6S2G - chain A; structure by X-ray diffraction, 2.03 A resolution.

Chain A:
Molecule: Beta-fructofuranosidase
From: Xanthophyllomyces dendrorhous
Reference sequence: J7HDY4 (J7HDY4_PHARH); numbering as in UniProt (aligned over 1-664)
Sequence (665 residues; row label = number of the first residue in the row):
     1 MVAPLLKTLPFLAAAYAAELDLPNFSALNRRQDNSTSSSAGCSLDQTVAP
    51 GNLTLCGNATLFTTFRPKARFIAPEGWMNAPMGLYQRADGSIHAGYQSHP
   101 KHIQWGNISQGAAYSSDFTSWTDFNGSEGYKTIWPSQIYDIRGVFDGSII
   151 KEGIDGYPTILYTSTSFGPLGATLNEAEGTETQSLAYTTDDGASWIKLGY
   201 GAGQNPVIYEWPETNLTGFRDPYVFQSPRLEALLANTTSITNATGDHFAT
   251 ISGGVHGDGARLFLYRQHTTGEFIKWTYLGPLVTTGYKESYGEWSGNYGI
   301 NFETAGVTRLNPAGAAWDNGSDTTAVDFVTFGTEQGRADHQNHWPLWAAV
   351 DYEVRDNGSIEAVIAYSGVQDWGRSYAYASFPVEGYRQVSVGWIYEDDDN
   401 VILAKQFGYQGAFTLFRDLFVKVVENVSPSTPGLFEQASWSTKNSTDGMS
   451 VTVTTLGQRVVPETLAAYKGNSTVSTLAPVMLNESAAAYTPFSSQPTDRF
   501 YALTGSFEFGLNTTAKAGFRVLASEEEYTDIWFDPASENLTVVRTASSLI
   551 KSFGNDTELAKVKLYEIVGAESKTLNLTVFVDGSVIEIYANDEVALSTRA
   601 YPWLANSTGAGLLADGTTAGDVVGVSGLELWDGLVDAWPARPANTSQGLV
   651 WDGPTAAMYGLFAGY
Disordered / not traced: 1-41
Cystine bridges: Cys42-Cys56
Glycans and other covalent adducts: N-acetylglucosamine (NAG) linked to Asn52, Asn215, Asn236, Asn242, Asn357, Asn444, Asn471, Asn483, Asn539, Asn555, Asn576, Asn606, Asn644; glycan linked to Asn58, Asn107
Sequence notes: conflict Val2 (Ile in J7HDY4), Ala663 (Ser in J7HDY4), Tyr665 (Arg in J7HDY4); engineered mutation Ala80 (Asp in J7HDY4)
Residues lining bound ligands:
  - beta-D-fructofuranose (FRU): Asn79, Ala80, Gln97, Trp105, Ile108, Phe145, Asp146, Arg220, Asp221, Glu303, Thr304, Tyr376, Ala377
  - (-)-Epigallocatechin-3-gallate (KDH; (2R,3R)-5,7-dihydroxy-2-(3,4,5-trihydroxyphenyl)-3,4-dihydro-2H-chromen-3-yl 3,4,5-trihydroxybenzoate), molecule 1: Pro74, Pro639, Ala640, Arg641, Pro642, Thr645, Ser646, Gln647
  - (-)-Epigallocatechin-3-gallate (KDH), molecule 2: Trp77, Asn79, Trp105, Glu303, Glu334, Gln335, Gln341, Asn342, His343, Trp393, Leu661, Phe662, Ala663
  - (-)-Epigallocatechin-3-gallate (KDH), molecule 3: Arg142, Phe167, Gly168, Pro169, Leu174, Asn175, Met658, Tyr659, Gly660
  - (-)-Epigallocatechin-3-gallate (KDH), molecule 4: Ile149, Ile150, Lys151, Glu152, Gln226, Pro228, His247, Trp317, Pro382, Val383, Glu384
  - (-)-Epigallocatechin-3-gallate (KDH), molecule 5: Lys288, Asn297, Gln335, Gly336, Arg337, Ala338, Asn342
  - (-)-Epigallocatechin-3-gallate (KDH), molecule 6: Pro312, Thr324, Val423, Glu425, Lys443, Thr452, Thr454
  - (-)-Epigallocatechin-3-gallate (KDH), molecule 7: Thr431, Pro432, Gly433, Leu434, Phe435, Glu436, Ala536, Glu538, Lys563
  - (-)-Epigallocatechin-3-gallate (KDH), molecule 8: Thr476, Leu477, Ala478, Pro479, Ser626, Gly627, Leu628, Glu629
Reported in the primary citation:
  - binding site for (-)-Epigallocatechin-3-gallate: Trp105, Glu334 to Asn342, Leu661
  - conformationally variable residues (side-chain flip): Glu334
  - mutagenesis - D80A: abolished catalytic activity
  - catalytic residues: Asp221, Glu303, Glu334 (citing earlier work)

Summary:
Chain A binds beta-D-fructofuranose and 8 copies of (-)-Epigallocatechin-3-gallate. Covalently linked
N-acetylglucosamine: at Asn52, Asn58, Asn107, Asn215, Asn236 and Asn242 and 9 more. From the paper: catalytic
residues Asp221, Glu303 and Glu334; D80A abolishes catalytic activity.
Chain A is Beta-fructofuranosidase (Xanthophyllomyces dendrorhous); the structure, Structure Of
D80A-Fructofuranosidase From Xanthophyllomyces Dendrorhous Complexed With Fructose And Epigallocatechin
Gallate (Egcg), was determined by X-ray diffraction, deposited together with 6S3Z, 6S82, 6FJG and 6FJE.
